Entry 6ETT (X-ray diffraction, 1.26 A resolution); this record covers chain A.

[Chain A]
Protein: Lysine-specific demethylase 4D
From: Homo sapiens
Notes: EC 1.14.11.-; fragment: jmjd2d
UniProtKB: Q6B0I6 (KDM4D_HUMAN); residue numbers follow UniProt; this construct covers 1-342
Sequence (342 residues; row label = number of the first residue in the row):
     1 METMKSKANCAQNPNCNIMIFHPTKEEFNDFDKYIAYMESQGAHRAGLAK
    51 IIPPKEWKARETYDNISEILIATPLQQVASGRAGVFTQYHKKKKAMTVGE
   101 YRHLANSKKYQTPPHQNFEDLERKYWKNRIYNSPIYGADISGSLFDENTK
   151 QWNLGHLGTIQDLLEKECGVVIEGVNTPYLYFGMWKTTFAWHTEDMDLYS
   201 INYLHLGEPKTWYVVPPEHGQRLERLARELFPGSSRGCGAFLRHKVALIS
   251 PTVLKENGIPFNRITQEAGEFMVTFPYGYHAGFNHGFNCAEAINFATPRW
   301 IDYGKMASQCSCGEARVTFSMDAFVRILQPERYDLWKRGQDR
Not modelled in the structure: 1-10, 340-342
UniProt features mapped onto this chain:
  - binding site (2-oxoglutarate): Tyr-136, Asn-202, Lys-210, Lys-245
  - binding site (Fe cation): His-192, Glu-194, His-280
  - binding site (Zn(2+)): Cys-238, His-244, Cys-310, Cys-312
  - modified residue (PolyADP-ribosyl glutamic acid): Glu-26, Glu-27
Bound ions: Na+ near Asn-17 (its only coordinating residue here); Ni2+: His-192, Glu-194, His-280; Zn2+: Cys-238, His-244, Cys-310, Cys-312
Ligand contacts: ethyl 2-(2H-1,2,3,4-tetrazol-5-yl)ethanoate (BXH): Leu-75, Gln-77, His-90, Tyr-136, Ala-138, Asp-139, Tyr-181, Thr-188, Phe-189, His-192, Lys-245
What the authors report for this chain:
  - binding site for ethyl 2-(2H-1,2,3,4-tetrazol-5-yl)ethanoate: Tyr-136, Lys-245

[Overview]
Ligands of chain A: ethyl 2-(2H-1,2,3,4-tetrazol-5-yl)ethanoate. The Ni2+ site is built by His-192, Glu-194
and His-280. Cys-238, His-244, Cys-310 and Cys-312 form the Zn2+ site. Curated annotation (UniProt) lists 4
residues binding 2-oxoglutarate, 3 Fe cation-binding residues and 4 Zn2+-binding residues. The paper reports a
binding site for ethyl 2-(2H-1,2,3,4-tetrazol-5-yl)ethanoate at Tyr-136 and Lys-245.
Chain A is Lysine-specific demethylase 4D (Homo sapiens); the structure, Crystal structure of KDM4D with
tetrazole compound 4, was determined by X-ray diffraction, deposited together with 6ETV, 6ETG, 6ETS, 6ETU and
6ETW.
